Entry 4X3G (X-ray diffraction, 2.34 A resolution); this record covers chains A and C.

# Chain A
Molecule: E3 ubiquitin-protein ligase SIAH1
Organism: Homo sapiens
Notes: EC 6.3.2.-; fragment: sina domain, residues 91-282
UniProtKB: Q8IUQ4 (SIAH1_HUMAN); numbering as in UniProt (aligned over 91-282)
Chain sequence (193 residues; each row starts with the number of its first residue):
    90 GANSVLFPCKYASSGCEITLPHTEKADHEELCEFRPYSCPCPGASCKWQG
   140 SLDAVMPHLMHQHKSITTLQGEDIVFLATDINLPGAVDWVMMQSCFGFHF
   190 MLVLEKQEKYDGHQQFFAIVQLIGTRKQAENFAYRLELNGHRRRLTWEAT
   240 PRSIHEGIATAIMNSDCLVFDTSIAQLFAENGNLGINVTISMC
Disordered / not traced: 90, 132, 200-202
Differences from the reference sequence: expression tag (90)
Curated features (UniProtKB/Swiss-Prot):
  - zinc finger: S93 to K153 (SIAH-type)
  - binding site (Zn(2+)): C98, C105, H117, C121, C128, C135, H147, H152
Bound ions: Zn2+ site 1: C98, C105, H117, C121; Zn2+ site 2: C128, C135, H147, H152

# Chain C
Molecule: Ubiquitin carboxyl-terminal hydrolase 19
Notes: EC 3.4.19.12; fragment: siah1 binding motif (sbm), residues 461-474
UniProtKB: O94966 (UBP19_HUMAN); numbering as in UniProt (aligned over 461-474)
Chain sequence (14 residues; row label = number of the first residue in the row):
   461 SPKPTCMVPPMPHS
Disordered / not traced: 461, 473-474

# Chain A / chain C interface
Residue-residue contacts (32; chain A residue first):
  C130(A) with M471(C), hydrophobic
  T156(A) with C466(C), hydrogen bond
  L158(A) with P464(C); T465(C); C466(C), hydrophobic
  Q159(A) with P464(C)
  D162(A) with K463(C); P464(C)
  I163(A) with P464(C)
  V164(A) with K463(C); P464(C), hydrogen bond (backbone-backbone); T465(C); C466(C), hydrogen bond (backbone-backbone)
  F165(A) with V468(C), hydrophobic
  L166(A) with T465(C); C466(C), hydrogen bond (backbone-backbone); M467(C); V468(C), hydrogen bond (backbone-backbone)
  A167(A) with V468(C)
  T168(A) with V468(C), hydrogen bond (backbone-backbone); P469(C); P470(C)
  V176(A) with P470(C), hydrophobic
  D177(A) with P470(C); M471(C), hydrogen bond (backbone-backbone)
  W178(A) with V468(C); P469(C); P470(C)
  V179(A) with V468(C); M471(C), hydrophobic
  M180(A) with V468(C), hydrophobic
  N276(A) with K463(C)
Other interface residues (no listed pair), chain A (19 interface residues in all): P131, L172

# In short
Chain A and chain C form an interface of 19 and 9 residues respectively, with 7 hydrogen bonds. Polar contacts
include T156(A)-C466(C), V164(A)-P464(C) and V164(A)-C466(C). The Zn2+ site 1 is built by C98(A), C105(A),
H117(A) and C121(A). UniProt lists 8 Zn2+-binding residues on chain A.
Here chain A is E3 ubiquitin-protein ligase SIAH1 (Homo sapiens) and chain C is Ubiquitin carboxyl-terminal
hydrolase 19. Entry 4X3G (Crystal structure of SIAH1 SINA domain in complex with a USP19 peptide) was
determined by X-ray diffraction.
